Entry 5MG5 (X-ray diffraction, 3.44 A resolution); this record covers chains B and M of the 12 polymer chains in the assembly.

== Chain B ==
Molecule: 2,4-diacetylphloroglucinol biosynthesis protein
Organism: Pseudomonas protegens
Reference sequence: A0A1Z3SPP2 (A0A1Z3SPP2_9PSED); numbering as in UniProt (aligned over 1-146)
Amino-acid sequence (146 residues; numbered 1 to 146; the number before each row is that of its first residue):
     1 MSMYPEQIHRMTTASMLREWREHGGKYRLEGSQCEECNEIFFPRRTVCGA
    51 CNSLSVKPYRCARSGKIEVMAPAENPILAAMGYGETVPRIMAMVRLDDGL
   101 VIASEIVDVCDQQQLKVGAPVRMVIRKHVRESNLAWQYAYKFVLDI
Not modelled in the structure: 1
Ion coordination: Zn2+: Cys-34, Cys-37, Cys-48, Cys-51

== Chain M ==
Molecule: Hydroxymethylglutaryl-CoA synthase
Organism: Pseudomonas protegens
Reference sequence: A0A1Z3SPL2 (A0A1Z3SPL2_9PSED); numbering as in UniProt (aligned over 1-362)
Amino-acid sequence (362 residues; row label = number of the first residue in the row):
     1 MNVKKIGIVSYGAGIPVCRLKVQEVINVWKNTDLKLVEENLGVTERAVLQ
    51 PDEDVITLGVLAAQRALDKVPGHQIEALYLGTCTNPYDSRASASIILEML
   101 GSGYDAYCADVQFAGKSGTSALQICQALVASGMTGSALAIGADTINRNTA
   151 PGDLTESYAGAGAAALLIGSQDVIAEFDASFSCAADVADNIRPQGDRYIR
   201 SGMGLGSDKNSIGLEDQTRRAAEGLMAKLHTSPADYDYVVFQQNLVSTPY
   251 SLAKHLGFNPKQVEPGIYAGNVGDAGSASPLLGLINVLDQARPGQKILLV
   301 SYGFGAGSDAIALTVTDAIEQYQKHNKPLRELLESKIYVDYGTSIKYEFK
   351 YLRADYALTAYL
Not modelled in the structure: 1-3

== Chain B / chain M interface ==
Residue-residue contacts (49):
  Ser-2(B) with Asp-355(M), hydrogen bond
  Ile-8(B) with Tyr-356(M), hydrophobic
  His-23(B) with Glu-98(M)
  Tyr-27(B) with Ile-95(M); Glu-98(M); Met-99(M), hydrophobic
  Arg-28(B) with Glu-98(M), salt bridge; Met-99(M); Gly-101(M); Tyr-104(M)
  Arg-60(B) with Leu-100(M); Gly-101(M), hydrogen bond (side chain-backbone)
  Arg-63(B) with Gln-64(M)
  Pro-76(B) with Tyr-361(M)
  Ala-79(B) with Tyr-361(M), hydrophobic
  Met-81(B) with Ala-357(M); Leu-358(M); Thr-359(M); Ala-360(M)
  Gly-84(B) with Tyr-361(M), hydrogen bond (backbone-side chain)
  Glu-85(B) with Pro-51(M); Lys-346(M), hydrogen bond (backbone-side chain); Tyr-347(M); Phe-349(M); Arg-353(M), salt bridge
  Thr-86(B) with Pro-51(M)
  Val-87(B) with Tyr-361(M)
  Asp-108(B) with Val-17(M); Gln-50(M), hydrogen bond; Ile-337(M)
  Val-109(B) with Ile-337(M)
  Cys-110(B) with Ile-337(M), hydrophobic
  Ile-125(B) with Thr-57(M); Met-99(M), hydrophobic
  Arg-126(B) with Asp-52(M), salt bridge; Glu-53(M); Thr-57(M)
  Lys-127(B) with Pro-51(M); Asp-52(M), hydrogen bond (backbone-backbone); Asp-54(M); Thr-57(M); Arg-147(M)
  Ala-135(B) with Tyr-87(M)
  Trp-136(B) with Pro-86(M), hydrogen bond (side chain-backbone); Tyr-87(M), hydrogen bond (backbone-side chain)
  Tyr-138(B) with Asp-54(M), hydrogen bond; Ile-56(M); Met-99(M), hydrophobic
  Lys-141(B) with Asp-52(M), salt bridge
Interface residues without a listed pair, chain B (27 interface residues in all): Ala-80, Val-107, Ile-146
Interface residues without a listed pair, chain M (34 interface residues in all): Val-60, Lys-327, Ser-335, Lys-336

== Summary ==
The interface between chain B and chain M involves 27 residues on one side and 34 on the other; the contacts
include 9 hydrogen bonds and 4 salt bridges. Polar pairs include Arg-28(B)/Glu-98(M), Glu-85(B)/Arg-353(M) and
Arg-126(B)/Asp-52(M). Cys-34(B), Cys-37(B), Cys-48(B) and Cys-51(B) coordinate Zn2+.
Here chain B is 2,4-diacetylphloroglucinol biosynthesis protein and chain M is Hydroxymethylglutaryl-CoA
synthase, both from Pseudomonas protegens. Entry 5MG5 (A multi-component acyltransferase PhlABC from
Pseudomonas protegens soaked with the monoacetylphloroglucinol (MAPG)) was determined by X-ray diffraction,
deposited together with 5M3K.
